Entry 5GWI (X-ray diffraction, 2.74 A resolution); this record covers chains A and B of the 6 polymer chains in the assembly.

[Chain A (and B)]
Molecule: DNA topoisomerase 2-beta
Organism: Homo sapiens
Notes: EC 5.99.1.3; chain B of this document is another copy of the same molecule, construct and numbering; everything in this record applies to it too
UniProt: Q02880 (TOP2B_HUMAN); residues 445-1201 here correspond to UniProt positions 450-1206 (UniProt number = residue number + 5)
Sequence (803 residues; row label = number of the first residue in the row):
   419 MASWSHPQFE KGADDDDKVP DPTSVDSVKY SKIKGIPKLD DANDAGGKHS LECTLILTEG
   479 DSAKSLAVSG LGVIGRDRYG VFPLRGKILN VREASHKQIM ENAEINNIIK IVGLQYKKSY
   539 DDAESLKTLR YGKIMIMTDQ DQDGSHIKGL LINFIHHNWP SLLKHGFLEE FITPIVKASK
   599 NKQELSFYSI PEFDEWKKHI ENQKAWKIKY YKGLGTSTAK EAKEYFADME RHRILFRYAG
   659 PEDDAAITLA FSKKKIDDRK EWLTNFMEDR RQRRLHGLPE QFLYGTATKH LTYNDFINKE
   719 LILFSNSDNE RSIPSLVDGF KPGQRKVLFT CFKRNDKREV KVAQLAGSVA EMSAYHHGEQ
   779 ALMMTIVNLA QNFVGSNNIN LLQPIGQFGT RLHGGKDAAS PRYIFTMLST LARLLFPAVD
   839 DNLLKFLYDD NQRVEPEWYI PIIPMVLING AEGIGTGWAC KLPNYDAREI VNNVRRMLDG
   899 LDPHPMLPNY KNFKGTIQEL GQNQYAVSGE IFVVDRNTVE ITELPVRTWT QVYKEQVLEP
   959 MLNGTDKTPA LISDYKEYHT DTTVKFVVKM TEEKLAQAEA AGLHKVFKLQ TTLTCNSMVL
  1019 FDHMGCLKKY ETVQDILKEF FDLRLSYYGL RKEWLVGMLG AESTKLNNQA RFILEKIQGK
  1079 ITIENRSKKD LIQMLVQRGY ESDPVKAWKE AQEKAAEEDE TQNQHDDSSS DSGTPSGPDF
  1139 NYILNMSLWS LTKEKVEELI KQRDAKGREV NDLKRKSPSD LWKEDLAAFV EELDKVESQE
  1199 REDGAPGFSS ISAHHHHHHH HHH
Disordered / not traced: 419-451, 592-637, 697-706, 1112-1134, 1202-1221 (chain B: 419-448, 593-636, 696-705, 963-966, 1111-1134, 1202-1221)
Differences from the reference sequence: expression tag (419-444, 1202-1221)
Metal / ion sites: Mg2+: Asp557, Asp559
Small-molecule neighbours: N2N / N2R: Glu477, Gly478, Asp479, Leu502, Arg503, Gly504, Gln778, Met781, Met782, Pro819
Curated features (UniProtKB/Swiss-Prot):
  - region: Lys1006 to Ser1015 (Interaction with DNA)
  - motif: Glu1029 to Phe1039 (Nuclear export signal)
  - active site: Tyr821 (O-(5'-phospho-DNA)-tyrosine intermediate)
  - binding site (Mg(2+)): Glu477, Asp557, Asp559
  - site: Lys505 (Interaction with DNA), Asn508 (Interaction with DNA), Arg677 (Interaction with DNA), Lys678 (Interaction with DNA), Lys739 (Interaction with DNA), Tyr773 (Interaction with DNA), Arg820 (Transition state stabilizer), Ile872 (Important for DNA bending), Trp947 (Interaction with DNA)
  - cross-link (Glycyl lysine isopeptide (Lys-Gly)): Lys595 (interchain with G-Cter in SUMO2), Lys600 (interchain with G-Cter in SUMO2), Lys630 (interchain with G-Cter in SUMO2), Lys638 (interchain with G-Cter in SUMO2), Lys641 (interchain with G-Cter in SUMO2), Lys671 (interchain with G-Cter in SUMO2), Lys707 (interchain with G-Cter in SUMO2), Lys1087 (interchain with G-Cter in SUMO2)

[Interface between chain A and chain B]
Pairs across the interface (65):
  Lys638(A) - Asp979(B)
  Lys759(A) - Glu777(B)  salt bridge
  Gln762(A) - Gln762(B)  hydrogen bond (side chain-backbone)
  Gln762(A) - Gly765(B)
  Gln762(A) - Ser766(B)
  Gly765(A) - Gln762(B)
  Ser766(A) - Gln762(B)
  Glu769(A) - Gln762(B)
  Glu777(A) - Lys759(B)  salt bridge
  Asp979(A) - Lys641(B)  salt bridge
  Phe1070(A) - Leu1146(B)  hydrophobic
  Lys1074(A) - Lys1074(B)
  Lys1074(A) - Glu1082(B)  salt bridge
  Ile1075(A) - Glu1082(B)
  Ile1075(A) - Asn1083(B)
  Ile1081(A) - Leu1146(B)
  Ile1081(A) - Leu1149(B)
  Ile1081(A) - Thr1150(B)
  Glu1082(A) - Lys1074(B)  salt bridge
  Glu1082(A) - Ile1075(B)
  Glu1082(A) - Leu1149(B)
  Asn1083(A) - Ile1075(B)
  Asn1083(A) - Leu1149(B)  hydrogen bond (backbone-backbone)
  Asn1083(A) - Lys1151(B)
  Arg1084(A) - Thr1150(B)
  Arg1084(A) - Lys1151(B)  hydrogen bond (backbone-backbone)
  Ser1085(A) - Lys1151(B)
  Ser1085(A) - Glu1152(B)  hydrogen bond
  Lys1086(A) - Trp1147(B)
  Lys1086(A) - Glu1152(B)  hydrogen bond (backbone-side chain)
  Leu1089(A) - Thr1150(B)
  Asn1139(A) - Trp1147(B)  hydrogen bond
  Ile1141(A) - Leu1146(B)
  Leu1142(A) - Ser1145(B)
  Leu1142(A) - Leu1146(B)  hydrogen bond (backbone-backbone)
  Leu1142(A) - Trp1147(B)  hydrogen bond (backbone-backbone)
  Asn1143(A) - Ser1145(B)
  Asn1143(A) - Trp1147(B)  hydrogen bond
  Met1144(A) - Met1144(B)
  Met1144(A) - Ser1145(B)
  Met1144(A) - Leu1146(B)  hydrogen bond (backbone-backbone)
  Ser1145(A) - Leu1142(B)
  Ser1145(A) - Asn1143(B)
  Ser1145(A) - Met1144(B)
  Leu1146(A) - Phe1070(B)  hydrophobic
  Leu1146(A) - Ile1081(B)
  Leu1146(A) - Ile1141(B)
  Leu1146(A) - Leu1142(B)  hydrogen bond (backbone-backbone)
  Leu1146(A) - Met1144(B)  hydrogen bond (backbone-backbone)
  Leu1146(A) - Leu1146(B)  hydrophobic
  Trp1147(A) - Lys1086(B)
  Trp1147(A) - Asn1139(B)  hydrogen bond
  Trp1147(A) - Leu1142(B)  hydrogen bond (backbone-backbone)
  Trp1147(A) - Asn1143(B)  hydrogen bond
  Leu1149(A) - Ile1081(B)
  Leu1149(A) - Glu1082(B)
  Leu1149(A) - Asn1083(B)  hydrogen bond (backbone-backbone)
  Thr1150(A) - Ile1081(B)
  Thr1150(A) - Arg1084(B)
  Thr1150(A) - Leu1089(B)
  Lys1151(A) - Asn1083(B)
  Lys1151(A) - Arg1084(B)  hydrogen bond (backbone-backbone)
  Lys1151(A) - Ser1085(B)
  Glu1152(A) - Ser1085(B)  hydrogen bond
  Glu1152(A) - Lys1086(B)  hydrogen bond (side chain-backbone)
Interface residues without a listed pair, chain A (37 interface residues in all): Ser480, Val491, Lys641, Arg756, Ala761, Gln805, Arg820
Interface residues without a listed pair, chain B (34 interface residues in all): Ala637, Ala761, Glu769, Tyr821, Glu975

[Summary]
Chain A and chain B form an interface of 37 and 34 residues respectively; the contacts include 19 hydrogen
bonds and 5 salt bridges. Polar contacts include Lys759(A)-Glu777(B), Asp979(A)-Lys641(B) and
Lys1074(A)-Glu1082(B). Bound to chain A: N2N / N2R.
Chain A and chain B are both DNA topoisomerase 2-beta (Homo sapiens); the structure, Structure of a Human
topoisomerase IIbeta fragment in complex with DNA and E7873R, was determined by X-ray diffraction (same
publication as 5GWJ and 5GWK).
